PDB entry 7QUY | X-ray diffraction, 2.60 A resolution | chains A and B

== Chain A (and B) ==
Protein: 6-hydroxycyclohex-1-ene-1-carbonyl-CoA dehydrogenase
Source organism: Thauera aromatica
Notes: EC 1.1.1.368; chain B of this document is another copy of the same molecule, construct and numbering; everything in this record applies to it too
Reference sequence: O87871 (HAD_THAAR); residues 1-354 here correspond to UniProt positions 14-367 (UniProt number = residue number + 13)
Chain sequence (354 residues; numbered 1 to 354; the number before each row is that of its first residue):
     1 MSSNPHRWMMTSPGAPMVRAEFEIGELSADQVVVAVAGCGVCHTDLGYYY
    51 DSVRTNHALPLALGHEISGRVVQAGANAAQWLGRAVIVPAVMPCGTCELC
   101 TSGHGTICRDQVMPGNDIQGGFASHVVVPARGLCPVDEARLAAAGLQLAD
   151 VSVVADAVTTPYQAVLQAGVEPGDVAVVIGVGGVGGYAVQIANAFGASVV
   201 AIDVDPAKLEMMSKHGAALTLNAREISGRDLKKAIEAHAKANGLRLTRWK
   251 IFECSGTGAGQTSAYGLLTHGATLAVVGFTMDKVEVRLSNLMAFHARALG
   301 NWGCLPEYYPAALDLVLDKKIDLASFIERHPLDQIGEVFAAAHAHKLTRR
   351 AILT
Disordered / not traced: 1-2
Disulfide bonds: Cys94-Cys100
Metal / ion sites: Zn2+ site 1: Cys42, His65, Glu66, Asp156; Zn2+ site 2 near Cys108 (its only coordinating residue here)
Small-molecule neighbours: NAD (nicotinamide-adenine-dinucleotide): His43, Asp156, Thr160, Ile179, Gly180, Val181, Gly182, Gly183, Val184, Gly185, Ile202, Asp203, Val204, Asp205, Lys208, Ala223, Cys254, Ser255, Gly256, Thr257, Ala259, Gly260, Val277, Gly278, Phe279, Asn301, Trp302, Gly303
What the authors report for this chain:
  - Zn2+ coordination: Cys42, His65, Glu66, Cys94, Cys97, Cys100, Cys108, Asp156
  - catalytic residues: Thr44 (proposed by the authors, not directly observed)
  - specificity-determining residues: Tyr48, Met113, Trp302, Gly303 (proposed by the authors, not directly observed)

== Interface between chain A and chain B ==
Pairs across the interface - 83 pairs, chain A then chain B:
  Glu98(A) with Arg245(B), salt bridge; Arg248(B), salt bridge
  Leu99(A) with Thr247(B); Arg248(B)
  Ser102(A) with Arg248(B)
  His104(A) with Arg248(B)
  Thr106(A) with His295(B), hydrogen bond
  Ile107(A) with His270(B); Gly271(B); Phe294(B)
  Arg109(A) with Leu246(B); Thr247(B)
  Gln167(A) with His295(B)
  Leu246(A) with Arg109(B)
  Thr247(A) with Leu99(B); Arg109(B)
  Arg248(A) with Glu98(B), salt bridge; Leu99(B); Ser102(B); His104(B)
  Gln261(A) with Leu288(B); Ser289(B), hydrogen bond
  His270(A) with Ile107(B)
  Val276(A) with Leu288(B); Ser289(B); Met292(B)
  Val277(A) with Met292(B)
  Gly278(A) with Ser289(B); Met292(B)
  Phe279(A) with Ser289(B); Met292(B), hydrophobic
  Thr280(A) with Arg287(B); Ser289(B), hydrogen bond (backbone-side chain)
  Met281(A) with Arg287(B), hydrogen bond (backbone-side chain)
  Lys283(A) with Glu285(B); Val286(B)
  Val284(A) with Val284(B); Glu285(B); Val286(B), hydrogen bond (backbone-backbone)
  Glu285(A) with Val284(B)
  Val286(A) with Lys283(B); Val284(B), hydrogen bond (backbone-backbone)
  Arg287(A) with Met281(B), hydrogen bond (side chain-backbone)
  Leu288(A) with Gln261(B); Val276(B)
  Ser289(A) with Gln261(B), hydrogen bond; Val276(B); Gly278(B); Phe279(B); Thr280(B), hydrogen bond (side chain-backbone)
  Leu291(A) with Ala298(B), hydrophobic; Gly300(B)
  Met292(A) with Val276(B); Val277(B); Phe279(B), hydrophobic; Gly300(B); Asn301(B); Trp302(B)
  Ala293(A) with Trp302(B)
  Phe294(A) with Ile107(B)
  His295(A) with Thr106(B); Gln167(B); Gly300(B); Asn301(B); Trp302(B)
  Ala296(A) with Leu299(B); Gly300(B), hydrogen bond (backbone-backbone)
  Arg297(A) with Ala298(B); Leu299(B)
  Ala298(A) with Leu291(B), hydrophobic; Arg297(B); Ala298(B), hydrogen bond (backbone-backbone)
  Leu299(A) with Ala296(B); Arg297(B)
  Gly300(A) with Leu291(B); Met292(B); His295(B); Ala296(B), hydrogen bond (backbone-backbone)
  Asn301(A) with Met292(B); His295(B)
  Trp302(A) with Met292(B); Ala293(B); His295(B)
Also at the interface, not in a pair above, chain A (42 interface residues in all): Arg245, Gly271, Leu274, Asp282
Also at the interface, not in a pair above, chain B (42 interface residues in all): Leu274, Asp282

== In short ==
Chain A and chain B each contribute 42 residues to their interface, with 12 hydrogen bonds and 3 salt bridges.
Polar contacts include Glu98(A)-Arg245(B), Glu98(A)-Arg248(B) and Thr106(A)-His295(B). Bound to chain A: NAD.
Cys42(A), His65(A), Glu66(A) and Asp156(A) coordinate Zn2+ site 1. From the paper: the catalytic residue
Thr44(A); Zn2+ coordination by Cys42(A), His65(A) and Glu66(A) among others.
Chain A and chain B are both 6-hydroxycyclohex-1-ene-1-carbonyl-CoA dehydrogenase (Thauera aromatica); the
structure, Alcohol Dehydrogenase from Thauera aromatica complexed with NADH, was determined by X-ray
diffraction (same publication as 7QUL).
